Entry 2JA8 (X-ray diffraction, 3.80 A resolution); this record covers chains A and P of the 15 polymer chains in the assembly.

[Chain A]
Protein: DNA-directed RNA polymerase II largest subunit
Organism: Saccharomyces cerevisiae
Notes: EC 2.7.7.6
UniProt: P04050 (RPB1_YEAST); residue numbers follow UniProt; this construct covers 1-1733
Sequence (1733 residues; numbered 1 to 1733; the number before each row is that of its first residue):
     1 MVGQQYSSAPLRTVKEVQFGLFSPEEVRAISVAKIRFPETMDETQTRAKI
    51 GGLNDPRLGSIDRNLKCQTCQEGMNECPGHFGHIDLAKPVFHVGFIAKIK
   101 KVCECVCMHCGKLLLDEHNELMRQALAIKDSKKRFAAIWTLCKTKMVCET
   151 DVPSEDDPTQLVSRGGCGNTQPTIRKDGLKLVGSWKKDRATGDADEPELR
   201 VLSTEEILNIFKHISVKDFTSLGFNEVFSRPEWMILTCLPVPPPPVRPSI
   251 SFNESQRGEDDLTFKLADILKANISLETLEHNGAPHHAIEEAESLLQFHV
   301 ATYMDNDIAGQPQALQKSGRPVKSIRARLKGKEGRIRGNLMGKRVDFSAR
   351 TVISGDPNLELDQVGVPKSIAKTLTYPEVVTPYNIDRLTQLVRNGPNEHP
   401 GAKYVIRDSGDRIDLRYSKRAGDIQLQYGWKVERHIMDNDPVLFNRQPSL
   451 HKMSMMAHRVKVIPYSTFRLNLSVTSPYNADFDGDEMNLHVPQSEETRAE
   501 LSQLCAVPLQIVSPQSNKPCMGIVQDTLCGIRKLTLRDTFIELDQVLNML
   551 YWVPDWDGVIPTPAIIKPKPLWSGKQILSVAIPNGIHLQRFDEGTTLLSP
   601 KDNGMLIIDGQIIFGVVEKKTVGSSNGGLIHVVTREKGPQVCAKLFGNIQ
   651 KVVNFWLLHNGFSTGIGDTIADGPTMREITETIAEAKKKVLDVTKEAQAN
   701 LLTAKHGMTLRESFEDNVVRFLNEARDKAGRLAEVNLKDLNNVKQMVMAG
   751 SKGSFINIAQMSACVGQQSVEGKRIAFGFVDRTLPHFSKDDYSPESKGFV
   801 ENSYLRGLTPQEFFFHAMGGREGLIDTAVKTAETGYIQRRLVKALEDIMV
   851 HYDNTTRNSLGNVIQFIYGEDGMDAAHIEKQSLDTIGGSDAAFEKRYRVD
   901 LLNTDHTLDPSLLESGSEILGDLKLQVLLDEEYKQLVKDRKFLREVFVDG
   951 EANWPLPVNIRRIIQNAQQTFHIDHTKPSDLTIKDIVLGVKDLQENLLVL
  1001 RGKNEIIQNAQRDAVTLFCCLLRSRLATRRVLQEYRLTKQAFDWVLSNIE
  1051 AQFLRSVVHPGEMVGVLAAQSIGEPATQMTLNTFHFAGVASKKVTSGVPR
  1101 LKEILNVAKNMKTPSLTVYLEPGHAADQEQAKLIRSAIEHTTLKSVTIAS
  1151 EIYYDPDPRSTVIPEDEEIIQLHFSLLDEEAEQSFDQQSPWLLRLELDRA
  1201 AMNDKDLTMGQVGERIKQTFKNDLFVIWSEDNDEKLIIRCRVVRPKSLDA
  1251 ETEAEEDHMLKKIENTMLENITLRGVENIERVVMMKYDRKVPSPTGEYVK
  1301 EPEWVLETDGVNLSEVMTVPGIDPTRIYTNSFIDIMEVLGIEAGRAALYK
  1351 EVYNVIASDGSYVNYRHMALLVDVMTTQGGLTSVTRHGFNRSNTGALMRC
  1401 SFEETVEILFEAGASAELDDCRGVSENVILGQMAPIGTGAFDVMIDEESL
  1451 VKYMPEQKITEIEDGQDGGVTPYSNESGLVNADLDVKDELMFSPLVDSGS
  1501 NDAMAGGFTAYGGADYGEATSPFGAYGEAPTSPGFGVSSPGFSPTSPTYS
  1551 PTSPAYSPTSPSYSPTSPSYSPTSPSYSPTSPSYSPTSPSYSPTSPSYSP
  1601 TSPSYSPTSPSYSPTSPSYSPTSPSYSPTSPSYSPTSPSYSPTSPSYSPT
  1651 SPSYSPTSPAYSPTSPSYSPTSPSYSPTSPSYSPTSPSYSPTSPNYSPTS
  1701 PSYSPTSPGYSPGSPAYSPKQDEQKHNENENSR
Disordered / not traced: 1, 190-194, 1082-1091, 1177-1186, 1246-1253, 1456-1733
UniProt features mapped onto this chain:
  - region: Pro-248 to Asp-260 (Lid loop), Asn-306 to Lys-323 (Rudder loop), Pro-810 to Glu-822 (Bridging helix)
  - binding site (Zn(2+)): Cys-67, Cys-70, Cys-77, His-80, Cys-107, Cys-110, Cys-148, Cys-167
  - binding site (Mg(2+)): Asp-481, Asp-483, Asp-485
  - modified residue: Thr-1471 (Phosphothreonine)
  - cross-link (Glycyl lysine isopeptide (Lys-Gly)): Lys-695 (interchain with G-Cter in ubiquitin), Lys-1246 (interchain with G-Cter in ubiquitin), Lys-1350 (interchain with G-Cter in ubiquitin)
  - natural variant: Ser-1653 to Pro-1659 (deletion: In strain: A364A)
  - mutagenesis: Lys-1246 (K1246R: Impairs ubiquitination during transcription stress)
Metal / ion sites: Zn2+ site 1: Cys-77, His-80; Zn2+ site 2: Cys-110, Cys-167; Mg2+: Asp-481, Asp-483, Asp-485 (shared with A9(P) of chain P)

[Chain P]
Molecule: 11-nt RNA strand
Sequence (11 nucleotides; each row starts with the number of its first residue; numbering starts at 0):
     0 UUCGACCAGAU
Disordered / not traced: 10
Metal / ion sites: Mg2+: A9 (shared with Asp-481(A), Asp-483(A), Asp-485(A) of chain A)

[Chain A / chain P interface]
Pairs across the interface (7; chain A residue first):
  Ile-250(A) / U0(P)  sugar contact
  Arg-320(A) / U1(P)  hydrogen bond to the sugar
  Lys-323(A) / U1(P)  hydrogen bond to the sugar
  Lys-323(A) / C2(P)  sugar contact
  Arg-446(A) / A9(P)  hydrogen bond to the sugar
  Asp-483(A) / A9(P)  phosphate contact
  Asp-485(A) / A9(P)  hydrogen bond to the sugar
Also at the interface, not in a pair above, chain A (7 interface residues in all): Asp-481

[Summary]
7 residues of chain A and 4 residues of chain P are in contact, with 4 hydrogen bonds. Among the polar pairs
are Arg-320(A)/U1(P), Lys-323(A)/U1(P) and Arg-446(A)/A9(P). UniProt lists 8 Zn2+-binding residues, 3
Mg2+-binding residues and one mutagenesis site on chain A.
Chain A is DNA-directed RNA polymerase II largest subunit (Saccharomyces cerevisiae) and chain P is an 11-nt
RNA strand; the structure, CPD lesion containing RNA Polymerase II elongation complex D, was determined by
X-ray diffraction, deposited together with 2JA5, 2JA6 and 2JA7.
